PDB entry 6Z7G | X-ray diffraction, 1.59 A resolution | chain AAA

[Chain AAA]
Molecule: Bromodomain-containing protein 4
From: Homo sapiens
UniProtKB: O60885 (BRD4_HUMAN); numbering as in UniProt (aligned over 44-168)
Sequence (127 residues; each row starts with the number of its first residue):
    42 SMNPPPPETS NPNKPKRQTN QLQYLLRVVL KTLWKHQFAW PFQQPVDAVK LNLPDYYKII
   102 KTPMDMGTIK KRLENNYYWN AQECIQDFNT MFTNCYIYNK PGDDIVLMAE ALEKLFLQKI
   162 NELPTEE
Sequence notes: expression tag (42-43)
Residues lining bound ligands: QB5 (N-(2-(1H-imidazol-4-yl)ethyl)-4-acetamido-3-(benzyloxy)benzamide): W81, P82, F83, V87, L92, L94, D96, Y97, C136, Y139, N140, D145, I146, M149
UniProt features mapped onto this chain:
  - site: N140 (Acetylated histone binding)
  - cross-link: K99 (Glycyl lysine isopeptide (Lys-Gly) (interchain with G-Cter in SUMO2))

[Summary]
Bound to chain AAA: compound QB5.
Chain AAA is Bromodomain-containing protein 4 (Homo sapiens); the structure, N-TERMINAL BROMODOMAIN OF HUMAN
BRD4 WITH N-(2-(1H-imidazol-4-yl)ethyl)-4-acetamido-3-(benzyloxy)benzamide, was determined by X-ray
diffraction together with 6Z7F from the same study.
